Entry 1YTJ (X-ray diffraction, 2.50 A resolution); this record covers chains A and I.

== Chain A ==
Molecule: Siv protease
Organism: Simian immunodeficiency virus
Notes: EC 3.4.23.16
Reference sequence: P05896 (POL_SIVM1); residues 1-98 here correspond to UniProt positions 106-203 (UniProt number = residue number + 105)
Amino-acid sequence (99 residues; row label = number of the first residue in the row):
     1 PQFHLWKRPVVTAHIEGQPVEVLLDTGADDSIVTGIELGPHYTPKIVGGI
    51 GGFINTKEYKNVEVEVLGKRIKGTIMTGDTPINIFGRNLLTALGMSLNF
Sequence notes: engineered mutation H4 (Ser109 in P05896); conflict K7 (Arg112 in P05896), V64 (Ile169 in P05896)

== Chain I ==
Molecule: Peptide product
Amino-acid sequence (5 residues; numbered 104 to 108; the number before each row is that of its first residue):
   104 FEALS
Modified residues: F104 (para-nitrophenylalanine; PPN); L107 (norleucine; NLE)

== Chain A / chain I interface ==
Pairs across the interface (13):
  D25(A) - F104(I)  hydrogen bond (side chain-backbone)
  G27(A) - F104(I)
  G27(A) - E105(I)  hydrogen bond (backbone-backbone)
  A28(A) - E105(I)
  D29(A) - E105(I)  hydrogen bond (backbone-side chain)
  D29(A) - A106(I)
  D30(A) - E105(I)  hydrogen bond (backbone-side chain)
  I46(A) - L107(I)
  V47(A) - E105(I)
  V47(A) - A106(I)
  G48(A) - E105(I)
  G48(A) - A106(I)  hydrogen bond (backbone-backbone)
  I84(A) - E105(I)
Interface residues without a listed pair, chain A (12 interface residues in all): I32, G49, I50

== Summary ==
Chain A and chain I form an interface of 12 and 4 residues respectively, with 5 hydrogen bonds. Polar contacts
include D25(A)-F104(I), D29(A)-E105(I) and D30(A)-E105(I).
Here chain A is Siv protease (Simian immunodeficiency virus) and chain I is Peptide product. Entry 1YTJ (Siv
protease crystallized with peptide product) was determined by X-ray diffraction together with 1YTG, 1YTH and
1YTI from the same study.
